2PWR - chains A and B; structure by X-ray diffraction, 1.50 A resolution.

Chain A (and B):
Molecule: Gag-Pol polyprotein (Pr160Gag-Pol)
From: Human immunodeficiency virus 1
Notes: EC 3.4.23.16; chain B of this document is another copy of the same molecule, construct and numbering; everything in this record applies to it too
UniProt: P03367 (POL_HV1BR); residues 1-99 here correspond to UniProt positions 501-599 (UniProt number = residue number + 500)
Amino-acid sequence (99 residues; row label = number of the first residue in the row):
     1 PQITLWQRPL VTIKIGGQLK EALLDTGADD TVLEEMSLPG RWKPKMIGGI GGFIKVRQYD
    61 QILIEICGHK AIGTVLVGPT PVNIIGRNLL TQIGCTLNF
Residues lining bound ligands: G4G (4,4'-{(3S,4S)-pyrrolidine-3,4-diylbis[(benzylimino)sulfonyl]}dibenzamide): L23, D25, G27, A28, D29, D30, V32, I47, G48, G49, I50, L76, P81, V82, I84
UniProt features mapped onto this chain:
  - region (Dimerization of protease): P1 to L5, G49 to K55, N88 to F99
  - active site: D25 (For protease activity)
  - site: F99 (Cleavage)

Chain A / chain B interface:
Contacting residue pairs (101):
  P1(A) with L97(B); N98(B); F99(B), hydrogen bond (backbone-backbone)
  Q2(A) with T96(B); L97(B); N98(B), hydrogen bond
  I3(A) with T96(B); L97(B), hydrogen bond (backbone-backbone); F99(B), hydrophobic
  L5(A) with T26(B); R87(B), hydrogen bond (backbone-side chain); L90(B), hydrophobic; T91(B), hydrogen bond (backbone-side chain); C95(B)
  W6(A) with R87(B), hydrogen bond (backbone-side chain); T91(B), hydrogen bond (backbone-side chain)
  Q7(A) with R87(B)
  R8(A) with D29(B), salt bridge; R87(B)
  P9(A) with T26(B); R87(B); L97(B), hydrophobic
  L23(A) with G27(B)
  L24(A) with T26(B), hydrogen bond (backbone-side chain); L97(B), hydrophobic
  D25(A) with D25(B); T26(B); G27(B), hydrogen bond (side chain-backbone)
  T26(A) with L5(B); P9(B); L24(B), hydrogen bond (side chain-backbone); D25(B); T26(B), hydrogen bond (side chain-backbone); L97(B)
  G27(A) with L23(B); D25(B)
  D29(A) with R8(B), salt bridge
  G48(A) with I50(B)
  G49(A) with I50(B)
  I50(A) with I47(B), hydrophobic; G49(B); I50(B), hydrogen bond (backbone-backbone); G51(B), hydrogen bond (backbone-backbone); G52(B); I54(B), hydrophobic; P81(B)
  G51(A) with G51(B); G52(B); I54(B)
  G52(A) with I50(B); G51(B)
  I54(A) with I50(B), hydrophobic
  C67(A) with F99(B), hydrophobic
  H69(A) with F99(B)
  T80(A) with I50(B)
  P81(A) with G49(B); I50(B)
  R87(A) with L5(B), hydrogen bond (side chain-backbone); W6(B), hydrogen bond (side chain-backbone); Q7(B); R8(B); P9(B)
  L90(A) with L5(B), hydrophobic
  T91(A) with L5(B); W6(B)
  Q92(A) with W6(B)
  I93(A) with F99(B)
  G94(A) with N98(B); F99(B)
  C95(A) with L5(B); L97(B), hydrophobic; N98(B); F99(B), hydrophobic
  T96(A) with Q2(B), hydrogen bond; I3(B); T4(B); T96(B); L97(B); N98(B), hydrogen bond (backbone-backbone)
  L97(A) with P1(B); Q2(B); I3(B), hydrogen bond (backbone-backbone); P9(B), hydrophobic; L24(B), hydrophobic; T26(B); C95(B), hydrophobic; T96(B); L97(B), hydrophobic
  N98(A) with P1(B); Q2(B); G94(B); C95(B); T96(B), hydrogen bond (backbone-backbone); N98(B)
  F99(A) with P1(B), hydrogen bond (backbone-backbone); I3(B), hydrophobic; C67(B), hydrophobic; H69(B); I93(B); G94(B); C95(B), hydrophobic
Also at the interface, not in a pair above, chain A (36 interface residues in all): T4
Also at the interface, not in a pair above, chain B (38 interface residues in all): V32, I66, P79, T80

Summary:
Chain A and chain B form an interface of 36 and 38 residues respectively, with 20 hydrogen bonds and 2 salt
bridges. Polar pairs include R8(A)-D29(B), Q2(A)-N98(B) and L5(A)-R87(B). Bound to chain A: compound G4G.
Curated annotation (UniProt) lists active-site residue D25(A) on chain A.
Both chains are Gag-Pol polyprotein (Pr160Gag-Pol) (Human immunodeficiency virus 1). Entry 2PWR (HIV-1
protease in complex with a carbamoyl decorated pyrrolidine-based inhibitor) was determined by X-ray
diffraction (same publication as 2PQZ, 2PWC, 2QNN, 2QNP and 2QNQ).
